5UI8 - chains G and I of the 6 polymer chains in the assembly; structure by X-ray diffraction, 3.76 A resolution.

[Chain G]
Protein: DNA-directed RNA polymerase subunit alpha
Organism: Escherichia coli O157:H7
Notes: EC 2.7.7.6
UniProt: P0A7Z6 (RPOA_ECO57); residues 1-329 here = UniProt positions 1-329
Amino-acid sequence (329 residues; row label = number of the first residue in the row):
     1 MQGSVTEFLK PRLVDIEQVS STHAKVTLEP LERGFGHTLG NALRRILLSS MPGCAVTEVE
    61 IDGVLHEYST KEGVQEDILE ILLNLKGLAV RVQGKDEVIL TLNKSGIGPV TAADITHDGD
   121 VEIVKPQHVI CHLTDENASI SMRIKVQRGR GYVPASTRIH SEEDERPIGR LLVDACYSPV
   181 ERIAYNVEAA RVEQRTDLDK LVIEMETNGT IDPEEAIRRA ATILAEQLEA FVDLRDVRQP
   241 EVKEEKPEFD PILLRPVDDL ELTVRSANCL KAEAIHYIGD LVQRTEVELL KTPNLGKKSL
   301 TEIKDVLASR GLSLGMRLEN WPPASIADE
Unresolved in the structure: 1-5, 235-247, 328-329

[Chain I]
Protein: DNA-directed RNA polymerase subunit beta
Organism: Escherichia coli O45:K1 (strain S88 / ExPEC)
Notes: EC 2.7.7.6
UniProt: B7MIX3 (RPOB_ECO45); residues 1-1342 here = UniProt positions 1-1342
Amino-acid sequence (1342 residues; row label = number of the first residue in the row):
     1 MVYSYTEKKR IRKDFGKRPQ VLDVPYLLSI QLDSFQKFIE QDPEGQYGLE AAFRSVFPIQ
    61 SYSGNSELQY VSYRLGEPVF DVQECQIRGV TYSAPLRVKL RLVIYEREAP EGTVKDIKEQ
   121 EVYMGEIPLM TDNGTFVING TERVIVSQLH RSPGVFFDSD KGKTHSSGKV LYNARIIPYR
   181 GSWLDFEFDP KDNLFVRIDR RRKLPATIIL RALNYTTEQI LDLFFEKVIF EIRDNKLQME
   241 LVPERLRGET ASFDIEANGK VYVEKGRRIT ARHIRQLEKD DVKLIEVPVE YIAGKVVAKD
   301 YIDESTGELI CAANMELSLD LLAKLSQSGH KRIETLFTND LDHGPYISET LRVDPTNDRL
   361 SALVEIYRMM RPGEPPTREA AESLFENLFF SEDRYDLSAV GRMKFNRSLL REEIEGSGIL
   421 SKDDIIDVMK KLIDIRNGKG EVDDIDHLGN RRIRSVGEMA ENQFRVGLVR VERAVKERLS
   481 LGDLDTLMPQ DMINAKPISA AVKEFFGSSQ LSQFMVQNNP LSEITHKRRI SALGPGGLTR
   541 ERAGFEVRDV HPTHYGRVCP IETPEGPNIG LINSLSVYAQ TNEYGFLETP YRKVTDGVVT
   601 DEIHYLSAIE EGNYVIAQAN SNLDEEGHFV EDLVTCRSKG ESSLFSRDQV DYMDVSTQQV
   661 VSVGASLIPF LEHDDANRAL MGANMQRQAV PTLRADKPLV GTGMERAVAV DSGVTAVAKR
   721 GGVVQYVDAS RIVIKVNEDE MYPGEAGIDI YNLTKYTRSN QNTCINQMPC VSLGEPVERG
   781 DVLADGPSTD LGELALGQNM RVAFMPWNGY NFEDSILVSE RVVQEDRFTT IHIQELACVS
   841 RDTKLGPEEI TADIPNVGEA ALSKLDESGI VYIGAEVTGG DILVGKVTPK GETQLTPEEK
   901 LLRAIFGEKA SDVKDSSLRV PNGVSGTVID VQVFTRDGVE KDKRALEIEE MQLKQAKKDL
   961 SEELQILEAG LFSRIRAVLV AGGVEAEKLD KLPRDRWLEL GLTDEEKQNQ LEQLAEQYDE
  1021 LKHEFEKKLE AKRRKITQGD DLAPGVLKIV KVYLAVKRRI QPGDKMAGRH GNKGVISKIN
  1081 PIEDMPYDEN GTPVDIVLNP LGVPSRMNIG QILETHLGMA AKGIGDKINA MLKQQQEVAK
  1141 LREFIQRAYD LGADVRQKVD LSTFSDEEVM RLAENLRKGM PIATPVFDGA KEAEIKELLK
  1201 LGDLPTSGQI RLYDGRTGEQ FERPVTVGYM YMLKLNHLVD DKMHARSTGS YSLVTQQPLG
  1261 GKAQFGGQRF GEMEVWALEA YGAAYTLQEM LTVKSDDVNG RTKMYKNIVD GNHQMEPGMP
  1321 ESFNVLLKEI RSLGINIELE DE
Unresolved in the structure: 1, 227-336, 997-1009, 1342
Differences from the reference sequence: conflict Val516 (Asp in B7MIX3)
Curated features (UniProtKB/Swiss-Prot):
  - modified residue (N6-acetyllysine): Lys1022, Lys1200

[Interface between chain G and chain I]
Contacting residue pairs (59; chain G residue first):
  Asn41(G) - Tyr1087(I)  hydrogen bond
  Asn41(G) - Asp1214(I)
  Asn41(G) - Gly1215(I)  hydrogen bond (side chain-backbone)
  Asn41(G) - Arg1216(I)
  Asn41(G) - Thr1217(I)  hydrogen bond (side chain-backbone)
  Asn41(G) - Gly1218(I)  hydrogen bond (side chain-backbone)
  Arg44(G) - Tyr1087(I)
  Arg44(G) - Gly1091(I)  hydrogen bond (side chain-backbone)
  Arg45(G) - Glu1083(I)
  Arg45(G) - Gly1215(I)  hydrogen bond (side chain-backbone)
  Arg45(G) - Arg1216(I)  hydrogen bond (side chain-backbone)
  Ser49(G) - Glu1083(I)
  Leu65(G) - Ile873(I)
  His66(G) - Ile873(I)
  His66(G) - Val928(I)
  His66(G) - Ile929(I)
  Glu67(G) - Lys1057(I)  salt bridge
  Tyr68(G) - Tyr756(I)
  Tyr68(G) - Ile929(I)  hydrophobic
  Tyr68(G) - Lys1057(I)
  Thr70(G) - Ala729(I)
  Thr70(G) - Ser730(I)  hydrogen bond
  Thr70(G) - Lys755(I)
  Glu72(G) - Tyr726(I)  hydrogen bond
  Glu72(G) - Asp728(I)
  Gly73(G) - Tyr726(I)
  Gly73(G) - Asp728(I)  hydrogen bond (backbone-side chain)
  Val74(G) - Asp728(I)  hydrogen bond (backbone-side chain)
  Val74(G) - Ala729(I)  hydrogen bond (backbone-backbone)
  Gln75(G) - Ala729(I)
  Gln75(G) - Val771(I)
  Asp77(G) - Ala729(I)
  Asp77(G) - Lys755(I)  salt bridge
  Asp77(G) - Tyr756(I)
  Asp77(G) - Asn766(I)  hydrogen bond
  Asp77(G) - Met768(I)
  Leu79(G) - Tyr756(I)
  Leu79(G) - Ile831(I)  hydrophobic
  Glu80(G) - Met768(I)
  Leu83(G) - Arg694(I)
  Lys86(G) - Asp826(I)  salt bridge
  Thr134(G) - Tyr726(I)
  Thr134(G) - Val727(I)  hydrogen bond (side chain-backbone)
  Thr134(G) - Asp728(I)
  Tyr152(G) - Glu820(I)
  Tyr152(G) - Val823(I)
  Tyr152(G) - Gln824(I)
  Pro154(G) - Arg1059(I)
  Asp174(G) - Asp826(I)
  Asp174(G) - Arg1059(I)  salt bridge
  Glu181(G) - Arg821(I)  salt bridge
  Arg182(G) - Asn1090(I)  hydrogen bond
  Arg182(G) - Gly1091(I)
  Ala184(G) - Glu1089(I)
  Ala184(G) - Asn1090(I)
  Ala184(G) - Gly1091(I)
  Tyr185(G) - Tyr1087(I)
  Tyr185(G) - Gly1218(I)
  Arg317(G) - Asp1310(I)  salt bridge
Also at the interface, not in a pair above, chain G (35 interface residues in all): His37, Lys71, Glu76, Asp135, Ala155, Ser156, Val180, Glu204
Also at the interface, not in a pair above, chain I (43 interface residues in all): Leu693, Gln767, Pro769, Ser772, Leu773, Gly874, Thr927, Ala1055, Val1056, Thr1092

[Overview]
Chain G and chain I form an interface of 35 and 43 residues respectively; the contacts include 15 hydrogen
bonds and 6 salt bridges. Polar contacts include Glu67(G)-Lys1057(I), Asp77(G)-Lys755(I) and
Lys86(G)-Asp826(I).
Chain G is DNA-directed RNA polymerase subunit alpha (Escherichia coli O157:H7) and chain I is DNA-directed
RNA polymerase subunit beta (Escherichia coli O45:K1 (strain S88 / ExPEC)); the structure, structure of
sigmaN-holoenzyme, was determined by X-ray diffraction together with 5UI5 from the same study.
